PDB entry 5JVD | X-ray diffraction, 2.39 A resolution | chains A and B of the 6 polymer chains in the assembly

[Chain A]
Name: Tubulin alpha-1B chain
From: Bos taurus
UniProtKB: P81947 (TBA1B_BOVIN); residues 1-451 here = UniProt positions 1-451
Chain sequence (451 residues; row label = number of the first residue in the row):
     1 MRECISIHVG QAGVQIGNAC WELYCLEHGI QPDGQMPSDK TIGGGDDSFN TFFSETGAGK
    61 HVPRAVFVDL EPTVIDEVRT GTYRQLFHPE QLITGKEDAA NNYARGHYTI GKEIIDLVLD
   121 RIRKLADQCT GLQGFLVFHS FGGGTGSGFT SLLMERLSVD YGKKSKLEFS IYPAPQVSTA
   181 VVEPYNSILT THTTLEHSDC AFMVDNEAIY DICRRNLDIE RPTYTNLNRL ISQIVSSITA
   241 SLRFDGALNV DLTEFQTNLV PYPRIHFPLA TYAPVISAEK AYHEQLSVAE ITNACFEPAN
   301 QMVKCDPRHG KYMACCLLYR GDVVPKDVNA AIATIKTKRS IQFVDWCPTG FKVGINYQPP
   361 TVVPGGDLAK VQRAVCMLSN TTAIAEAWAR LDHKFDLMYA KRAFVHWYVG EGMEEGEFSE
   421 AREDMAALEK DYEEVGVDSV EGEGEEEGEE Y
Disordered / not traced: 1, 440-451
Metal / ion sites: Ca2+: D39, T41, G44, E55
Residues lining bound ligands:
  - 6NL ((2E)-3-(3-hydroxy-4-methoxyphenyl)-1-(7-methoxy-2H-1,3-benzodioxol-5-yl)-2-methylprop-2-en-1-one): N101, T179, A180, V181
  - GTP: V9, G10, Q11, A12, Q15, I16, D69, E71, D98, A99, A100, N101, S140, G142, G143, G144, T145, G146, I171, P173, V177, S178, T179, E183, N206, Y224, L227, N228, I231
What the authors report for this chain:
  - binding site for 6NL: T179
  - conformationally variable residues (side-chain flip): T179

[Chain B]
Name: Tubulin beta-2B chain
From: Bos taurus
UniProtKB: Q6B856 (TBB2B_BOVIN); the author numbering skips numbers that UniProt does not, so the offset changes along the chain: 1-42 = UniProt 1-42; 45-360 = UniProt 43-358; 369-455 = UniProt 359-445
Chain sequence (445 residues; each row starts with the number of its first residue; note: 10 numbers in that range are skipped by the numbering (no residue carries them; nothing is unmodelled there)):
     1 MREIVHIQAG QCGNQIGAKF WEVISDEHGI DPTGSYHGDS DL
    45 QLERINVYYN EATGNKYVPR AILVDLEPGT MDSVRSGPFG QIFRPDNFVF GQSGAGNNWA
   105 KGHYTEGAEL VDSVLDVVRK ESESCDCLQG FQLTHSLGGG TGSGMGTLLI SKIREEYPDR
   165 IMNTFSVMPS PKVSDTVVEP YNATLSVHQL VENTDETYCI DNEALYDICF RTLKLTTPTY
   225 GDLNHLVSAT MSGVTTCLRF PGQLNADLRK LAVNMVPFPR LHFFMPGFAP LTSRGSQQYR
   285 ALTVPELTQQ MFDSKNMMAA CDPRHGRYLT VAAIFRGRMS MKEVDEQMLN VQNKNSSYFV
   345 EWIPNNVKTA VCDIPP
   369 RGLKMSATFI GNSTAIQELF KRISEQFTAM FRRKAFLHWY TGEGMDEMEF TEAESNMNDL
   429 VSEYQQYQDA TADEQGEFEE EEGEDEA
Disordered / not traced: 1, 278-281, 441-455
Metal / ion sites: Mg2+: Q11 (together with GDP)
Residues lining bound ligands:
  - 6NL ((2E)-3-(3-hydroxy-4-methoxyphenyl)-1-(7-methoxy-2H-1,3-benzodioxol-5-yl)-2-methylprop-2-en-1-one): Y202, V238, C241, L242, L248, A250, D251, K254, L255, N258, M259, T314, V315, A316, A317, I318, N349, N350, V351, K352, A354, I378
  - GDP (guanosine-5'-diphosphate): G10, Q11, C12, Q15, I16, D69, N101, S140, G142, G143, G144, T145, G146, S147, V171, P173, V177, D179, E183, N206, L209, Y224, L227, N228
Swiss-Prot annotation at these positions:
  - motif: M1 to I4 (MREI motif)
  - binding site (GTP): Q11, E71, S140, G144, T145, G146, N206, N228
  - binding site (Mg(2+)): E71
  - modified residue: S40 (Phosphoserine), T57 (Phosphothreonine), K60 (N6-acetyllysine), S174 (Phosphoserine), T287 (Phosphothreonine), T292 (Phosphothreonine), R320 (Omega-N-methylarginine), E448 (5-glutamyl polyglutamate)
  - cross-link (Glycyl lysine isopeptide (Lys-Gly)): K60 (interchain with G-Cter in ubiquitin), K326 (interchain with G-Cter in ubiquitin)
What the authors report for this chain:
  - binding site for 6NL: G237, C241, L242, L248, A250, D251, L255, N258, M259, A316, I318, N349, K352, A354, I378

[Interface between chain A and chain B]
Pairs across the interface (54; chain A residue first):
  Q11(A) - N249(B)  hydrogen bond
  E71(A) - R2(B)
  E71(A) - N249(B)  hydrogen bond
  T73(A) - N249(B)
  K96(A) - D130(B)  salt bridge
  E97(A) - C131(B)
  E97(A) - R164(B)  salt bridge
  D98(A) - R2(B)  salt bridge
  D98(A) - K254(B)  salt bridge
  A100(A) - R253(B)
  A100(A) - K254(B)
  A100(A) - V257(B)
  N101(A) - K254(B)
  N101(A) - N258(B)  hydrogen bond
  R105(A) - R253(B)
  P175(A) - N349(B)
  S178(A) - K352(B)  hydrogen bond (backbone-side chain)
  T179(A) - K352(B)
  A180(A) - N258(B)
  V181(A) - N258(B)  hydrogen bond (backbone-side chain)
  V181(A) - I347(B)  hydrophobic
  V181(A) - P348(B)
  V181(A) - N349(B)
  E220(A) - K326(B)
  R221(A) - M325(B)  hydrogen bond
  R221(A) - K326(B)
  R221(A) - D329(B)  salt bridge
  Y224(A) - Q247(B)
  K394(A) - N349(B)  hydrogen bond
  L397(A) - E345(B)
  L397(A) - W346(B)
  L397(A) - P348(B)  hydrophobic
  L397(A) - A440(B)
  M398(A) - W346(B)
  M398(A) - P348(B)
  K401(A) - F262(B)
  K401(A) - W346(B)
  K401(A) - A438(B)
  K401(A) - T439(B)  hydrogen bond (side chain-backbone)
  K401(A) - A440(B)
  R402(A) - F262(B)
  A403(A) - P261(B)
  A403(A) - F262(B)  hydrophobic
  F404(A) - V257(B)
  F404(A) - N258(B)
  F404(A) - V260(B)
  F404(A) - P261(B)  hydrogen bond (backbone-backbone)
  H406(A) - V260(B)
  H406(A) - P261(B)  hydrogen bond (side chain-backbone)
  H406(A) - F262(B)
  H406(A) - P263(B)
  W407(A) - A256(B)
  W407(A) - V257(B)
  W407(A) - V260(B)  hydrogen bond (side chain-backbone)
Other interface residues (no listed pair), chain A (29 interface residues in all): Q176, V182, Y210
Other interface residues (no listed pair), chain B (33 interface residues in all): L248, D251, M259, T314, L333, N350

[In short]
The interface between chain A and chain B involves 29 residues on one side and 33 on the other; the contacts
include 11 hydrogen bonds and 5 salt bridges. Among the polar pairs are K96(A)-D130(B), E97(A)-R164(B) and
D98(A)-R2(B). From the paper: a binding site for 6NL at T179(A) and G237(B) among others; conformational
variability at T179(A).
Here chain A is Tubulin alpha-1B chain and chain B is Tubulin beta-2B chain, both from Bos taurus. Entry 5JVD
(Tubulin-TUB092 complex) was determined by X-ray diffraction.
